Entry 7FME (X-ray diffraction, 1.44 A resolution); this record covers chains A and B.

== Chain A ==
Protein: Pre-mRNA-splicing factor 8
From: Saccharomyces cerevisiae S288C
UniProtKB: P33334 (PRP8_YEAST); residues 1836-2090 here = UniProt positions 1836-2090
Sequence (258 residues; row label = number of the first residue in the row):
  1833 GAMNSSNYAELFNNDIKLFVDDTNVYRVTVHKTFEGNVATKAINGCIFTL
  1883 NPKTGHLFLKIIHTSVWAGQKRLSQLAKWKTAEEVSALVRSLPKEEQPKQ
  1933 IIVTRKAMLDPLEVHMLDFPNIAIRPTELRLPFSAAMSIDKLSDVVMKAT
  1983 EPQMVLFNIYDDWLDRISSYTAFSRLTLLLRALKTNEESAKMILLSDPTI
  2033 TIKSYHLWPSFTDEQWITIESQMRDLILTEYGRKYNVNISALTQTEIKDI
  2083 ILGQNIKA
Disordered / not traced: 2070-2090
Construct notes: expression tag (1833-1835)
UniProt features mapped onto this chain:
  - mutagenesis: Asp1853 (D1853A: Alters protein folding. Severely impaired growth. Strongly reduced growth at 35 degrees Celsius; when associated with A-1854; D1853N: Reduced growth at 30 degrees Celsius ...), Asp1854 (D1854A: Reduced growth at 30 degrees Celsius. Strongly reduced growth at 16 degrees Celsius. Strongly reduced growth at 35 degrees Celsius; when associated with A-1853 ...), Thr1855 (T1855A: Reduced growth at 30 degrees Celsius. Strongly reduced growth at 16 degrees Celsius), Thr1936 (T1936A: Reduced growth at 30 degrees Celsius. Strongly reduced growth at 16 degrees Celsius), Arg1937 (R1937K: Severely impaired growth. Reduced growth at 30 degrees Celsius. Strongly reduced growth at 16 degrees Celsius)

== Chain B ==
Protein: A1 cistron-splicing factor AAR2
From: Saccharomyces cerevisiae S288C
UniProtKB: P32357 (AAR2_YEAST); aligned to UniProt positions 1-317 over residues 1-317
Sequence (308 residues; row label = number of the first residue in the row; note: 13 numbers in that range are skipped by the numbering (no residue carries them; nothing is unmodelled there); numbers below 1 keep their minus sign (Gly-3 is residue -3)):
    -3 GAMAMNTVPFTSAPIEVTIGIDQYSFNVKENQPFHGIKDIPIGHVHVIHF
    47 QHADNSSMRYGYWFDCRMGNFYIQYDPKDGLYKMMEERDGAKFENIVHNF
    97 KERQMMVSYPKIDEDDTWYNLTEFVQMDKIRKIVRKDENQFSYVDSSMTT
   147 VQENEL
   166 SSSSSDPAHSLNYTVINFKSREAIRPGHEMEDFLDKSYYLNTVMLQGIFK
   216 NSSNYFGELQFAFLNAMFFGNYGSSLQWHAMIELICSSATVPKHMLDKLD
   266 EILYYQIKTLPEQYSDILLNERVWNICLYSSFQKNSLHNTEKIMENKYPE
   316 LL
Disordered / not traced: -3 to 0, 166-169
Construct notes: expression tag (-3 to 0); conflict Ser166 (Leu153 in P32357), Ser167 (Lys154 in P32357), Ser170 (Asp in P32357)
Small-molecule neighbours: 4-bromo-1-(2-methoxyethoxy)-2-nitrobenzene (VUI): Pro5, Phe6, Thr7, Tyr68, Gln70, Glu83, Lys88, Phe89, Ile92
UniProt features mapped onto this chain:
  - region: Leu261 to Ile282 (Leucine-zipper)
  - modified residue: Ser253 (Phosphoserine), Thr274 (Phosphothreonine)

== How chain A and chain B interact ==
Pairs across the interface (18):
  Gln1907(A) - Met195(B)
  Gln1907(A) - Leu199(B)
  Leu1908(A) - Met195(B)  hydrophobic
  Trp1911(A) - Glu194(B)
  Trp1911(A) - Met195(B)  hydrophobic
  Trp1911(A) - Phe198(B)  hydrophobic
  Asp1942(A) - Lys184(B)  salt bridge
  Asp1942(A) - Phe198(B)
  Glu1945(A) - Lys184(B)  salt bridge
  Val1946(A) - Lys184(B)
  Val1946(A) - Ile189(B)  hydrophobic
  Val1946(A) - Glu194(B)
  Val1946(A) - Phe198(B)  hydrophobic
  His1947(A) - Glu194(B)  salt bridge
  Leu1949(A) - Lys184(B)
  Leu1949(A) - Ser185(B)
  Leu1949(A) - Arg186(B)
  Asp1950(A) - Arg186(B)  salt bridge

== In short ==
9 residues of chain A and 8 residues of chain B are in contact, with 4 salt bridges. Polar pairs include
Asp1942(A)-Lys184(B), Glu1945(A)-Lys184(B) and His1947(A)-Glu194(B). Bound to chain B:
4-bromo-1-(2-methoxyethoxy)-2-nitrobenzene. UniProt lists 5 mutagenesis sites on chain A.
Here chain A is Pre-mRNA-splicing factor 8 and chain B is A1 cistron-splicing factor AAR2, both from
Saccharomyces cerevisiae S288C. Entry 7FME (PanDDA analysis group deposition -- Aar2/RNaseH in complex with
fragment P06C01 from the F2X-Universal Library) was determined by X-ray diffraction together with 5ST0, 5ST1,
5ST2, 5ST3, 5ST4, 5ST5 and 248 further entries from the same study.
